Entry 7MJQ (electron microscopy, 4.20 A resolution (low resolution: residue-level contacts below are approximate; hydrogen-bond / salt-bridge calls are withheld)); this record covers chains B and C of the 6 polymer chains in the assembly.

== Chain B (and C) ==
Name: ATP-sensitive inward rectifier potassium channel 8
Organism: Rattus norvegicus
Notes: chain C of this document is another copy of the same molecule, construct and numbering; everything in this record applies to it too
UniProt: Q63664 (KCNJ8_RAT); residues 1-424 here = UniProt positions 1-424
Amino-acid sequence (424 residues; each row starts with the number of its first residue):
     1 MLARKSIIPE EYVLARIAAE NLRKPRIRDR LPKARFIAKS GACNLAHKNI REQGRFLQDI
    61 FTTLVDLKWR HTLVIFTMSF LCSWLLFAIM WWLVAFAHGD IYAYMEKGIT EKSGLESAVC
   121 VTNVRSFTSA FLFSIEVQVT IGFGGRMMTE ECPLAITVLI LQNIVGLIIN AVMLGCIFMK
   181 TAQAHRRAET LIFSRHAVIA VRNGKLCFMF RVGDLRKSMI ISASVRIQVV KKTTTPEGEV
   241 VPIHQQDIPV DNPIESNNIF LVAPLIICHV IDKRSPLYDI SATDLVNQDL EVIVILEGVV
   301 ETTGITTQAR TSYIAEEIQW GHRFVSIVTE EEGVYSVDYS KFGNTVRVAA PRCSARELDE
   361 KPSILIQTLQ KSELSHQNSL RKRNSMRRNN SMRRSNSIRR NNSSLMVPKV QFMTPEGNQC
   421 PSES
Unresolved in the structure: 1-29, 367-424 (chain C: 1-29, 368-424)
Curated features (UniProtKB/Swiss-Prot):
  - motif: Thr140 to Gly145 (Selectivity filter)
  - site: Asn170 (Role in the control of polyamine-mediated channel gating and in the blocking by intracellular magnesium)
  - modified residue: Ser6 (Phosphoserine)

== Chain B / chain C interface ==
Contacting residue pairs (24; chain B residue first):
  Pro32(B) - Gly333(C)
  Lys33(B) - Gly333(C)
  Ala34(B) - Gly333(C)
  Ala34(B) - Val334(C)
  Ala34(B) - Tyr335(C)
  Leu45(B) - Tyr335(C)
  Ala46(B) - Tyr335(C)
  Ala46(B) - Ser336(C)
  Ala46(B) - Val337(C)
  His47(B) - Val337(C)
  Lys48(B) - Val337(C)
  Lys48(B) - Asp338(C)
  Lys48(B) - Tyr339(C)
  Asn49(B) - Tyr339(C)
  Asn49(B) - Ser340(C)
  Thr62(B) - Ala184(C)
  Thr140(B) - Thr140(C)
  Gly142(B) - Ile141(C)
  Gly142(B) - Gly142(C)
  Phe143(B) - Phe143(C)
  Gly144(B) - Phe143(C)
  Glu150(B) - Thr128(C)
  Glu150(B) - Ser129(C)
  Pro242(B) - Val328(C)
Interface residues without a listed pair, chain B (19 interface residues in all): Leu31, Ile141, Ala171, Val240
Interface residues without a listed pair, chain C (20 interface residues in all): Val139, Ile177, Ser326, Glu332

== Overview ==
19 residues of chain B and 20 residues of chain C are in contact.
Chain B and chain C are both ATP-sensitive inward rectifier potassium channel 8 (Rattus norvegicus); the
structure, Vascular KATP channel: Kir6.1 SUR2B quatrefoil-like conformation 2, was determined by electron
microscopy together with 7MIT, 7MJO and 7MJP from the same study.
